Entry 7E94 (electron microscopy, 4.67 A resolution (low resolution: residue-level contacts below are approximate; hydrogen-bond / salt-bridge calls are withheld)); this record covers chains O and P of the 22 polymer chains in the assembly.

# Chain O
Protein: Trafficking protein particle complex subunit BET5
Organism: Saccharomyces cerevisiae (strain ATCC 204508 / S288c)
UniProt: Q03630 (BET5_YEAST); residues 1-159 here = UniProt positions 1-159
Amino-acid sequence (159 residues; row label = number of the first residue in the row):
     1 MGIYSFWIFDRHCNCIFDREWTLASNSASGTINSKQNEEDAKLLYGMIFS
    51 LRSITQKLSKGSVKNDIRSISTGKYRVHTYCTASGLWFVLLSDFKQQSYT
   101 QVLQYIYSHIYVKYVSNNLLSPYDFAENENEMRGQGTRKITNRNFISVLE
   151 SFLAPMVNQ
Disordered / not traced: 1, 30-34, 158-159

# Chain P
Protein: Trafficking protein particle complex subunit 23
Organism: Saccharomyces cerevisiae (strain ATCC 204508 / S288c)
UniProt: Q03784 (TRS23_YEAST); residues 1-219 here = UniProt positions 1-219
Amino-acid sequence (219 residues; each row starts with the number of its first residue):
     1 MAIETILVINKSGGLIYQRNFTNDEQKLNSNEYLILASTLHGVFAIASQL
    51 TPKALQLTQQTNIENTIPYIPYVGMSSNRSDTRNGGGNNNKHTNNEKLGS
   101 FKGDDFFKEPFTNWNKSGLRQLCTDQFTMFIYQTLTGLKFVAISSSVMPQ
   151 RQPTIATTDKPDRPKSTSNLAIQIADNFLRKVYCLYSDYVMKDPSYSMEM
   201 PIRSNLFDEKVKKMVENLQ
Disordered / not traced: 1, 56-64, 76-103, 149-168

# Interface between chain O and chain P
Contacting residue pairs - 49 pairs, chain O then chain P:
  Y4(O) with P52(P); K53(P)
  D40(O) with L50(P)
  L43(O) with I46(P); L50(P)
  L44(O) with L50(P)
  M47(O) with I46(P)
  S50(O) with V43(P)
  L51(O) with V43(P); L122(P)
  I54(O) with T39(P)
  T55(O) with T124(P); F127(P)
  K57(O) with L28(P); I35(P)
  L58(O) with L28(P); Q126(P); F127(P)
  S59(O) with K27(P); Q126(P)
  K60(O) with Q126(P)
  V63(O) with Q126(P)
  K64(O) with Q126(P)
  N65(O) with T124(P); D125(P); Q126(P); F127(P)
  D66(O) with T124(P); D125(P)
  I67(O) with T124(P)
  R68(O) with C123(P); D125(P)
  S69(O) with L122(P); C123(P)
  I70(O) with Q121(P); L122(P)
  S71(O) with R120(P); Q121(P)
  T72(O) with A47(P); G118(P); L119(P); R120(P)
  G73(O) with G118(P); R120(P)
  K74(O) with K116(P)
  Y75(O) with L50(P); P52(P)
  L91(O) with P52(P)
  F94(O) with N169(P)
Also at the interface, not in a pair above, chain O (32 interface residues in all): N26, G46, R76, Q97
Also at the interface, not in a pair above, chain P (26 interface residues in all): L36, L40, Q49, S117

# Overview
The interface between chain O and chain P involves 32 residues on one side and 26 on the other.
Chain O is Trafficking protein particle complex subunit BET5 and chain P is Trafficking protein particle
complex subunit 23, both from Saccharomyces cerevisiae (strain ATCC 204508 / S288c); the structure, Intact
TRAPPII (State II), was determined by electron microscopy together with 7E2C, 7E2D, 7E8S, 7E8T, 7E93 and 7EA3
from the same study.
